PDB entry 8V52 | X-ray diffraction, 2.50 A resolution | chains B and D of the 6 polymer chains in the assembly

# Chain B
Protein: Transforming growth factor beta-3
Organism: Homo sapiens
Reference sequence: P10600 (TGFB3_HUMAN); numbering as in UniProt (aligned over 301-412)
Sequence (112 residues; each row starts with the number of its first residue):
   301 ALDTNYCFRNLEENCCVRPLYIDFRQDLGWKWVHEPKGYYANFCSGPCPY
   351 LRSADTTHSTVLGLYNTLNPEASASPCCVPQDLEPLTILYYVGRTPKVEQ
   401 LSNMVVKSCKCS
Disulfides: Cys307-Cys316, Cys315-Cys378, Cys344-Cys409, Cys348-Cys411
Swiss-Prot annotation at these positions:
  - natural variant: Cys409 (C409Y: In LDS5)

# Chain D
Protein: 2A10 Fab Heavy Chain
Organism: Homo sapiens
Notes: antibody fragment or engineered binder
Sequence (227 residues; each row starts with the number of its first residue; a row labelled like 85A-85C holds insertion residues (85A, then the next letters in order)):
     1 EVQLLESGGGLVQPGGSLRLSCAASGFDFNSYGMSWVRQAPGKGLELVSD
    51 IVSKTYNYATYYSDSVKDRFTISRDDSKNTLYLQM
85A-85C NSL
    86 RAEDTAVYYCTVAPGGS
  102K F
   103 DYWGQGTLVTVSSASTKGPSVFPLAPSSKSTSGGTAALGCLVKDYFPEPV
   153 TVSWNSGALTSGVHTFPAVLQSSGLYSLSSVVTVPSSSLGTQTYICNVNH
   203 KPSNTKVDKKVEPKSCDKTHT
Disordered / not traced: 217-223
Disulfides: Cys22-Cys95, Cys142-Cys198

# Chain B / chain D interface
Pairs across the interface (19):
  Arg325(B) with Asp28(D), salt bridge; Tyr32(D), hydrogen bond
  Lys331(B) with Asp28(D), salt bridge; Ser31(D)
  His334(B) with Gly100(D); Gly101(D)
  Tyr391(B) with Tyr56(D); Gly100(D); Gly101(D)
  Val392(B) with Tyr56(D), hydrophobic
  Gly393(B) with Val52(D); Tyr56(D)
  Arg394(B) with Gly33(D), hydrogen bond (side chain-backbone); Met34(D); Ser35(D), hydrogen bond; Asp50(D), salt bridge; Val52(D); Ala98(D), hydrogen bond (side chain-backbone); Gly100(D)
Other interface residues (no listed pair), chain D (15 interface residues in all): Ile51, Tyr61, Pro99

# Summary
7 residues of chain B face 15 of chain D across their interface; the contacts include 4 hydrogen bonds and 3
salt bridges. Among the polar pairs are Arg325(B)-Asp28(D), Lys331(B)-Asp28(D) and Arg394(B)-Asp50(D).
Here chain B is Transforming growth factor beta-3 and chain D is 2A10 Fab Heavy Chain, both from Homo sapiens.
Entry 8V52 (Crystal structure of 2A10 Fab bound to Human TGF-beta3) was determined by X-ray diffraction.
